Entry 8HYJ (electron microscopy, 4.30 A resolution (low resolution: residue-level contacts below are approximate; hydrogen-bond / salt-bridge calls are withheld)); this record covers chains A and N of the 16 polymer chains in the assembly.

# Chain A
Name: DNA-directed RNA polymerase V subunit 1
Organism: Arabidopsis thaliana
Notes: EC 2.7.7.6
Reference sequence: Q5D869 (NRPE1_ARATH); residue numbers follow UniProt; this construct covers 1-1976
Amino-acid sequence (1976 residues; each row starts with the number of its first residue):
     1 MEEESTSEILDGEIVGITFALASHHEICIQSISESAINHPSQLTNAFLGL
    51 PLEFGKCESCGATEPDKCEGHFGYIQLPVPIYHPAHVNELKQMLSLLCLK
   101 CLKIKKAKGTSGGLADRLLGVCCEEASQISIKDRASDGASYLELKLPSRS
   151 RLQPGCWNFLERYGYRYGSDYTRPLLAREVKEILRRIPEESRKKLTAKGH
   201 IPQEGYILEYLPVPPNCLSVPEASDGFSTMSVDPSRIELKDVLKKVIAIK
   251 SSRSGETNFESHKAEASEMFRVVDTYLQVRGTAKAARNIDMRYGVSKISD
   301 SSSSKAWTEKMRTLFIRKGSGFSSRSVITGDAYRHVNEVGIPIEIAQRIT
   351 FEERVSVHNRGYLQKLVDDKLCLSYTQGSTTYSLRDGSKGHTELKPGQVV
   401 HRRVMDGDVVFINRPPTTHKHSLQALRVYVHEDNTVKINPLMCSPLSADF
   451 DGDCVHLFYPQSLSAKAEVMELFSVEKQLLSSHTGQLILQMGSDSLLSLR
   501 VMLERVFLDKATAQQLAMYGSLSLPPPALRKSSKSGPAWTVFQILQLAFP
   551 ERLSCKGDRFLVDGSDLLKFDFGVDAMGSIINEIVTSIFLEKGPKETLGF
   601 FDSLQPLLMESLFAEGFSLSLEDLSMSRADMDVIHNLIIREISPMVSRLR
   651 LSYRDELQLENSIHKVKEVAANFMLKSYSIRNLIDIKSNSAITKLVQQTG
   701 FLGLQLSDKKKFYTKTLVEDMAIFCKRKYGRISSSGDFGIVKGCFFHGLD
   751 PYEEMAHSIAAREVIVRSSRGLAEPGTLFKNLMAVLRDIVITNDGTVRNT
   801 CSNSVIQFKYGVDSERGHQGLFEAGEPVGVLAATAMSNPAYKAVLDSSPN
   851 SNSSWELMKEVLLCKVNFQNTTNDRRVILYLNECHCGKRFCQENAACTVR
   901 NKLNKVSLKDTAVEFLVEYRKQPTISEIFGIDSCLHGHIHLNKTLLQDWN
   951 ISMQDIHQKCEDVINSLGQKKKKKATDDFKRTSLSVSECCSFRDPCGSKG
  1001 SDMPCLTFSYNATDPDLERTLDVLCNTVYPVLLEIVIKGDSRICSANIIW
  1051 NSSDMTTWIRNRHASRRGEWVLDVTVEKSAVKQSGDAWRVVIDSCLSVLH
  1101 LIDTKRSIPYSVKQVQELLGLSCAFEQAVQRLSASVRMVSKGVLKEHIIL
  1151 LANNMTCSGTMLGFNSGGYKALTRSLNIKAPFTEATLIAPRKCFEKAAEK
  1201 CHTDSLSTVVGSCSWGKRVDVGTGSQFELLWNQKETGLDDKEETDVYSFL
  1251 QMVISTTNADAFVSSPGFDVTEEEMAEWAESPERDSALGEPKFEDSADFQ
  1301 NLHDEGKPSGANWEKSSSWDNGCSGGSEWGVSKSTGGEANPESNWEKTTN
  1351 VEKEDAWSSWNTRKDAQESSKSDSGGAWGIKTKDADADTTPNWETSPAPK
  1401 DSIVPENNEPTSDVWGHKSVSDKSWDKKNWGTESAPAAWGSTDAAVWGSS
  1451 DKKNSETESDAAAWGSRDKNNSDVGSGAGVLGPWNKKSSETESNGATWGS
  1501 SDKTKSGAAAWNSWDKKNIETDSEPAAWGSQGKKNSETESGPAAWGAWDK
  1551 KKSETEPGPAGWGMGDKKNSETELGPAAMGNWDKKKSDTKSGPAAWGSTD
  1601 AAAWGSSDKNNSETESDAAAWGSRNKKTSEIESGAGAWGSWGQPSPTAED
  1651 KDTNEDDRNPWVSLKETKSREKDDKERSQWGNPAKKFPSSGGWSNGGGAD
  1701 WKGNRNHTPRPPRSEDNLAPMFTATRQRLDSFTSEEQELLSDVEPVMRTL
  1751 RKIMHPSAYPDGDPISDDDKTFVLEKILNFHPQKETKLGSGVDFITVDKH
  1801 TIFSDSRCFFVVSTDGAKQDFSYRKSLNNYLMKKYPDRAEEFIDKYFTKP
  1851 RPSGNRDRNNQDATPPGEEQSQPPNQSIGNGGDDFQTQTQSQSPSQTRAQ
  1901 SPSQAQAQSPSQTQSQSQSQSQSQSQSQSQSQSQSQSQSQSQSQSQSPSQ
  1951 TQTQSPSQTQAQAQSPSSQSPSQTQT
Unresolved in the structure: 1-15, 106-124, 220-233, 278-317, 923-929, 1237-1976
Curated features (UniProtKB/Swiss-Prot):
  - region: Pro751 to Glu763 (Bridging helix)
  - binding site (Zn(2+)): Cys57, Cys60, Cys68, His71, Cys98, Cys101
  - binding site (Mg(2+)): Asp449, Asp451, Asp453
  - mutagenesis: Gly49 (G49R: In nrpe1-12; decreased DNA methylation), Asp451 (D451N: In nrpe1-3/drd3-3; loss of CNN DNA methylation, but no effect on interaction with NRPE5A)
Ion coordination: Mg2+: Asp451, Asp453
What the authors report for this chain:
  - binding site for the 48-nt DNA strand: Arg325, Pro416, His456, Leu772, Ala773, Thr777, Lys780
  - binding site for the 30-nt RNA strand: Pro415
  - binding site for Mg2+: Asp451, Asp453
  - binding site for the 48-nt DNA strand (chain N): Gln969

# Chain N
Molecule: 48-nt DNA strand
Sequence (48 nucleotides; numbered -25 to 22; the number before each row is that of its first residue; numbers below 1 keep their minus sign (DC-25 is residue -25)):
   -25 CCGTGTCTAGCACAGGGAAATGGTTAGTGTCTGCTTATCGGTAGAGTG
Unresolved in the structure: -25 to -15, 1

# Interface between chain A and chain N
Residue-residue contacts (4):
  Lys240(A) with DG-10(N)
  Asp241(A) with DG-9(N)
  Lys245(A) with DG-9(N)
  Gln969(A) with DG14(N)
Also at the interface, not in a pair above, chain N (4 interface residues in all): DG15

# Summary
Chain A and chain N each contribute 4 residues to their interface. From UniProt: 6 Zn2+-binding residues, 3
Mg2+-binding residues and 2 mutagenesis sites on chain A. The paper reports a binding site for the 48-nt DNA
strand at Arg325(A), Pro416(A) and His456(A) among others; a binding site for Mg2+ at Asp451(A) and Asp453(A).
Here chain A is DNA-directed RNA polymerase V subunit 1 (Arabidopsis thaliana) and chain N is a 48-nt DNA
strand. Entry 8HYJ (A cryo-EM structure of KTF1-bound polymerase V transcription elongation complex) was
determined by electron microscopy.
